PDB entry 5GZN | X-ray diffraction, 3.00 A resolution | chains A and E of the 4 polymer chains in the assembly

Chain A (and E):
Molecule: Genome polyprotein
Source organism: Zika virus
Notes: fragment: Envelope protein; chain E of this document is another copy of the same molecule, construct and numbering; everything in this record applies to it too
UniProt: H9A910 (H9A910_ZIKV); residues 1-409 here correspond to UniProt positions 291-699 (UniProt number = residue number + 290)
Chain sequence (409 residues; numbered 1 to 409; the number before each row is that of its first residue):
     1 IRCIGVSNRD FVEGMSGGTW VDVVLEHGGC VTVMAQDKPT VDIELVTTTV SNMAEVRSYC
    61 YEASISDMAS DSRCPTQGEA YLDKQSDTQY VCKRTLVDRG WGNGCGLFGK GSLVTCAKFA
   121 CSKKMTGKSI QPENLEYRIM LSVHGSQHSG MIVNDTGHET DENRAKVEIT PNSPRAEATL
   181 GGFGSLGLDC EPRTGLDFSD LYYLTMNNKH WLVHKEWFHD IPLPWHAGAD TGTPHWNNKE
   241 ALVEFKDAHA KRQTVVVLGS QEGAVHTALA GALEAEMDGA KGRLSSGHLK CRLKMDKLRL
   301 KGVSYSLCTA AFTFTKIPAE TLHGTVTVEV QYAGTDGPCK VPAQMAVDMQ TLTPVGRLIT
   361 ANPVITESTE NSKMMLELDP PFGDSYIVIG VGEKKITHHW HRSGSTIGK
Disordered / not traced: 149-153, 408-409 (chain E: 1-45, 141-196, 286-409)
Disulfides: Cys3-Cys30, Cys60-Cys121, Cys74-Cys105, Cys92-Cys116, Cys190-Cys291, Cys308-Cys339

How chain A and chain E interact:
Contacting residue pairs (13; chain A residue first):
  Gln147(A) - Arg252(E)  hydrogen bond
  Thr160(A) - Asp247(E)
  Thr160(A) - His249(E)
  Thr160(A) - Arg252(E)
  Thr160(A) - Thr254(E)
  Arg299(A) - Val257(E)
  Arg299(A) - Gly259(E)
  Gly337(A) - Ser66(E)
  Gly337(A) - Asp67(E)
  Pro338(A) - Ile65(E)
  Thr366(A) - Met68(E)
  Ser368(A) - Asp67(E)
  Ser368(A) - Met68(E)  hydrogen bond (side chain-backbone)
Interface residues without a listed pair, chain A (15 interface residues in all): Glu159, Asp161, Glu162, Gly181, Gly182, Ser304, Glu367, Thr369
Interface residues without a listed pair, chain E (13 interface residues in all): Glu62, Val256, Leu258

In short:
15 residues of chain A and 13 residues of chain E are in contact; the contacts include 2 hydrogen bonds. Polar
pairs include Gln147(A)-Arg252(E) and Ser368(A)-Met68(E).
Chain A and chain E are both Genome polyprotein (Zika virus); the structure, Structure of neutralizing
antibody bound to Zika envelope protein, was determined by X-ray diffraction.
